6AJM - chains A and F of the 6 polymer chains in the assembly; structure by X-ray diffraction, 2.60 A resolution.

[Chain A]
Name: N-acetyltransferase
From: Escherichia coli
UniProt: A0A1V3CQ74 (A0A1V3CQ74_ECOLX); numbering as in UniProt (aligned over 1-175)
Amino-acid sequence (183 residues; row label = number of the first residue in the row):
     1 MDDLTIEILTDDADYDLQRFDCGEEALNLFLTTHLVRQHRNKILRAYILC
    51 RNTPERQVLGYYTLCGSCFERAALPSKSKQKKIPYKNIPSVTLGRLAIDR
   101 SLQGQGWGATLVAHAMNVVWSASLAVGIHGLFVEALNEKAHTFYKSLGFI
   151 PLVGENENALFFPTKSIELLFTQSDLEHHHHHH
Unresolved in the structure: 173-183
Construct notes: expression tag (176-183)

[Chain F]
Name: DUF1778 domain-containing protein
From: Escherichia coli
UniProt: J7QA90 (J7QA90_ECOLX); residue numbers follow UniProt; this construct covers 1-88
Amino-acid sequence (88 residues; row label = number of the first residue in the row):
     1 MSAVKKQRIDLRLTDDDKSMIEEAAAISNQSVSQFMLNSASQRAAEVIEQ
    51 HRRVILNEESWTRVMDALSNPPSPGEKLKRAAKRLQGM
Unresolved in the structure: 1-5, 72-88

[How chain A and chain F interact]
Contacting residue pairs - 21 pairs, chain A then chain F:
  Lys42(A) - Trp61(F)  hydrogen bond (backbone-side chain)
  Ile43(A) - Trp61(F)
  Arg45(A) - Met65(F)
  Arg45(A) - Leu68(F)
  Arg45(A) - Ser69(F)  hydrogen bond
  Tyr47(A) - Leu68(F)  hydrogen bond (side chain-backbone)
  Tyr47(A) - Ser69(F)
  Tyr47(A) - Asn70(F)  hydrogen bond (side chain-backbone)
  Tyr47(A) - Pro71(F)
  Cys65(A) - Trp61(F)  hydrophobic
  Cys65(A) - Met65(F)  hydrophobic
  Cys65(A) - Leu68(F)
  Gly66(A) - Trp61(F)
  Gly66(A) - Met65(F)
  Asn87(A) - Asn57(F)
  Val91(A) - Leu68(F)  hydrophobic
  Val118(A) - Leu68(F)
  Val119(A) - Leu68(F)  hydrophobic
  Ser121(A) - Pro71(F)
  Ala122(A) - Ala67(F)
  Ala122(A) - Leu68(F)  hydrophobic
Also at the interface, not in a pair above, chain A (18 interface residues in all): Ile8, Leu64, Ser67, Ala125, Val126, Ile128
Also at the interface, not in a pair above, chain F (10 interface residues in all): Arg63, Val64

[Summary]
18 residues of chain A and 10 residues of chain F are in contact; the contacts include 4 hydrogen bonds. Polar
pairs include Lys42(A)-Trp61(F), Arg45(A)-Ser69(F) and Tyr47(A)-Leu68(F).
Chain A is N-acetyltransferase and chain F is DUF1778 domain-containing protein, both from Escherichia coli;
the structure, Crystal structure of apo AtaTR, was determined by X-ray diffraction, deposited together with
6AJN.
